6J9F - chains C and H of the 9 polymer chains in the assembly; structure by electron microscopy, 3.95 A resolution.

Chain C:
Molecule: DNA-directed RNA polymerase subunit beta
Source organism: Xanthomonas oryzae pv. oryzae MAFF 311018
Notes: EC 2.7.7.6
Reference sequence: Q2NZX8 (RPOB_XANOM); residue numbers follow UniProt; this construct covers 1-1383
Sequence (1383 residues; each row starts with the number of its first residue):
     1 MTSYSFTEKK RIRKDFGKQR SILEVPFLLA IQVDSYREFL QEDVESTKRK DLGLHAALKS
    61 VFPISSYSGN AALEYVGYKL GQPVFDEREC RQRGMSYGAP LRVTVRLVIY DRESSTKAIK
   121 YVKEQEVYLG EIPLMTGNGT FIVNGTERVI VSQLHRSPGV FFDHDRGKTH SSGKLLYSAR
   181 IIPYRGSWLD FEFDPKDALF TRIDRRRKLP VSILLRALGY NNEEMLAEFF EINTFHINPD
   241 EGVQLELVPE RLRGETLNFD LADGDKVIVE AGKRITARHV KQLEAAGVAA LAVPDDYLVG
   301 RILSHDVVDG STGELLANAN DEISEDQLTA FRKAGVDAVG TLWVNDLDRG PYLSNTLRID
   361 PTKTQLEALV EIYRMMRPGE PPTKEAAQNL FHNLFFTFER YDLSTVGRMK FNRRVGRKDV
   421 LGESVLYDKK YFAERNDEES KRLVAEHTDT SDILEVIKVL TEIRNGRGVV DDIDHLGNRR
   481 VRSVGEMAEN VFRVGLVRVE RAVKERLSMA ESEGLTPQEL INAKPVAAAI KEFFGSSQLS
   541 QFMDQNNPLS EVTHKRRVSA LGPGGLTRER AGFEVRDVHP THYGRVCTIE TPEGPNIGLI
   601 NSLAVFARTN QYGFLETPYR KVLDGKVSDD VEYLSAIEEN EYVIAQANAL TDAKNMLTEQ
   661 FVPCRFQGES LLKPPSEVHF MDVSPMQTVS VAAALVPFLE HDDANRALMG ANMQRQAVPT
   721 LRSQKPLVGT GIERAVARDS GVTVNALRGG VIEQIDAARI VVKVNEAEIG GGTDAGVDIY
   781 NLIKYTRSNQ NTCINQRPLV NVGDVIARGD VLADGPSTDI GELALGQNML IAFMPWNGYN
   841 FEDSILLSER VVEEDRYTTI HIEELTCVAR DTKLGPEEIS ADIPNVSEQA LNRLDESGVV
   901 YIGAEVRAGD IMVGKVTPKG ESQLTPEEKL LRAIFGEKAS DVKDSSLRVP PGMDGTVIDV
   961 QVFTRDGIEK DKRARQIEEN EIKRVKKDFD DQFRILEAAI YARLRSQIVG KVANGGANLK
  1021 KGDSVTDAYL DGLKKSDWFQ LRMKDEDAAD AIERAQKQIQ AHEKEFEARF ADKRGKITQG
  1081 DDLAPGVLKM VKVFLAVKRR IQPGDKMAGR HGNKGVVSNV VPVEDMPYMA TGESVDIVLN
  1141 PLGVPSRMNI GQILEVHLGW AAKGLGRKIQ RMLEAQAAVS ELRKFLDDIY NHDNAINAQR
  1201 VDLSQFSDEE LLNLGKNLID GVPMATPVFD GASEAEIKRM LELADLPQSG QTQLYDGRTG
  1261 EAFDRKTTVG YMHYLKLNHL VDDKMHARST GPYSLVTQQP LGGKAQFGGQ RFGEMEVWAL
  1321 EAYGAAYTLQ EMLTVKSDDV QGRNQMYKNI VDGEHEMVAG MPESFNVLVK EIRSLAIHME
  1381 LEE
Disordered / not traced: 1-2, 41-50, 238-242, 770-774, 921-939, 1012-1051, 1194-1198, 1383

Chain H:
Molecule: 29-nt DNA strand
Sequence (29 nucleotides; numbered 1 to 29; the number before each row is that of its first residue):
     1 GGGCTACCTC TCCATGACGG CGAATACCC
Disordered / not traced: 7-13

Chain C / chain H interface:
Contacting residue pairs - 11 pairs, chain C then chain H:
  Arg-156(C) / DG16(H)  salt bridge to the phosphate
  Arg-180(C) / DG16(H)  salt bridge to the phosphate
  Gly-186(C) / DT15(H)  base contact
  Trp-188(C) / DT15(H)  base contact
  Asp-204(C) / DT15(H)  base contact
  Arg-205(C) / DT15(H)  base contact
  Ile-473(C) / DG16(H)  base contact
  Arg-479(C) / DG16(H)  hydrogen bond to the base
  Leu-566(C) / DG16(H)  base contact
  Arg-570(C) / DA17(H)  sugar contact
  Val-575(C) / DG16(H)  base contact
Other interface residues (no listed pair), chain C (15 interface residues in all): Pro-563, Gly-565, Thr-567, Ala-571
Other interface residues (no listed pair), chain H (4 interface residues in all): DA14

Summary:
15 residues of chain C face 4 of chain H across their interface; the contacts include 1 hydrogen bond and 2
salt bridges. Polar pairs include Arg-479(C)/DG16(H), Arg-156(C)/DG16(H) and Arg-180(C)/DG16(H).
Chain C is DNA-directed RNA polymerase subunit beta (Xanthomonas oryzae pv. oryzae MAFF 311018) and chain H is
a 29-nt DNA strand; the structure, Cryo-EM structure of Xanthomonos oryzae transcription elongation complex
with the bacteriophage protein P7, was determined by electron microscopy together with 6J9E from the same
study.
